7KIJ - chains C and D; structure by X-ray diffraction, 1.69 A resolution.

[Chain C]
Name: ATP-dependent helicase Rep
From: Muscovy duck circovirus
UniProtKB: D2JZX8 (D2JZX8_9CIRC); residues 1-111 here = UniProt positions 1-111
Sequence (111 residues; row label = number of the first residue in the row):
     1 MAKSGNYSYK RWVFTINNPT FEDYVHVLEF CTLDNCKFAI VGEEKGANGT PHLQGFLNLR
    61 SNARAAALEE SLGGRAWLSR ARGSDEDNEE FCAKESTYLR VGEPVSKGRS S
Disordered / not traced: 1-6, 107-111
Sequence notes: engineered mutation Phe-91 (Tyr in D2JZX8)
What the authors report for this chain:
  - catalytic residues: Lys-94 (proposed by the authors, not directly observed)
  - mutagenesis - Y91F: abolished catalytic activity

[Chain D]
Molecule: 10-nt DNA strand
Sequence (10 nucleotides; row label = number of the first residue in the row):
   299 TATTATTACC

[Interface between chain C and chain D]
Residue-residue contacts (35; chain C residue first):
  Val-13(C) / DC307(D)  base contact
  Thr-15(C) / DA306(D)  hydrogen bond to the base
  Asn-17(C) / DT302(D)  hydrogen bond to the base
  Asn-17(C) / DA303(D)  hydrogen bond to the sugar
  Asn-17(C) / DT305(D)  hydrogen bond to the base
  Asn-18(C) / DA303(D)  hydrogen bond to the phosphate
  Thr-50(C) / DA303(D)  phosphate contact
  Thr-50(C) / DT304(D)  hydrogen bond to the phosphate
  Gln-54(C) / DT305(D)  sugar contact
  Gln-54(C) / DA306(D)  hydrogen bond to the phosphate
  Ala-66(C) / DA300(D)  phosphate contact
  Glu-69(C) / DA300(D)  base contact
  Glu-69(C) / DT301(D)  sugar contact
  Gly-74(C) / DT301(D)  sugar contact
  Arg-75(C) / DT301(D)  phosphate contact
  Arg-75(C) / DT302(D)  hydrogen bond to the phosphate
  Arg-75(C) / DA303(D)  salt bridge to the phosphate
  Ala-76(C) / DA300(D)  base contact
  Ala-76(C) / DT301(D)  sugar contact
  Trp-77(C) / DA300(D)  base contact
  Trp-77(C) / DT301(D)  base contact
  Trp-77(C) / DT302(D)  base contact
  Trp-77(C) / DA306(D)  stacking on the base
  Leu-78(C) / DA300(D)  hydrogen bond to the base
  Ser-79(C) / DC307(D)  hydrogen bond to the base
  Arg-80(C) / DC307(D)  hydrogen bond to the base
  Ala-81(C) / DC307(D)  base contact
  Arg-82(C) / DC307(D)  hydrogen bond to the base
  Arg-82(C) / DC308(D)  base contact
  Gly-83(C) / DC307(D)  hydrogen bond to the base
  Gly-83(C) / DC308(D)  sugar contact
  Asp-87(C) / DC308(D)  sugar contact
  Asn-88(C) / DC307(D)  hydrogen bond to the base
  Phe-91(C) / DA306(D)  phosphate contact
  Phe-91(C) / DC307(D)  sugar contact
Interface residues without a listed pair, chain C (22 interface residues in all): Ala-65

[Overview]
The interface between chain C and chain D involves 22 residues on one side and 9 on the other, with 14
hydrogen bonds, 1 salt bridge and 1 aromatic stacking contact. Polar pairs include Thr-15(C)/DA306(D),
Asn-17(C)/DT302(D) and Asn-17(C)/DT305(D). From the paper: the catalytic residue Lys-94(C); Y91F of chain C
abolishes catalytic activity.
Here chain C is ATP-dependent helicase Rep (Muscovy duck circovirus) and chain D is a 10-nt DNA strand. Entry
7KIJ (Muscovy duck circovirus Rep domain complexed with a single-stranded DNA 10-mer comprising the cleavage
site) was determined by X-ray diffraction together with 7KII and 7KIK from the same study.
